3K23 - chains A and D; structure by X-ray diffraction, 3.00 A resolution.

# Chain A
Protein: Glucocorticoid receptor
Organism: Homo sapiens
Notes: fragment: Ligand Binding Domain
Reference sequence: P04150 (GCR_HUMAN); residue numbers follow UniProt; this construct covers 521-777
Chain sequence (259 residues; row label = number of the first residue in the row):
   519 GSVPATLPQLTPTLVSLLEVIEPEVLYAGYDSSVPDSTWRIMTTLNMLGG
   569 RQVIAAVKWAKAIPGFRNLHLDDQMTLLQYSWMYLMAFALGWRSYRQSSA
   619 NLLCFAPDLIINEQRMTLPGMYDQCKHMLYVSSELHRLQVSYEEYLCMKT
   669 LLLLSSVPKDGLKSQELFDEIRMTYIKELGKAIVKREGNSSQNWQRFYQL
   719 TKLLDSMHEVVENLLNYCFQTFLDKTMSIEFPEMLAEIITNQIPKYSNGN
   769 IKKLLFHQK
Unresolved in the structure: 519-524, 550, 633-637, 744, 777
Construct notes: expression tag (519-520); engineered mutation Tyr-602 (Phe in P04150), Gly-638 (Cys in P04150)
Ligand contacts: JZN (1-{[3-(4-{[(2R)-4-(5-fluoro-2-methoxyphenyl)-2-hydroxy-4-methyl-2-(trifluoromethyl)pentyl]amino}-6-methyl-1H-indazol-1-yl)phenyl]carbonyl}-D-prolinamide): Glu-540, Pro-541, Met-560, Leu-563, Asn-564, Leu-566, Gly-567, Gln-570, Ala-573, Ala-574, Trp-600, Met-601, Leu-603, Met-604, Ala-605, Ala-607, Leu-608, Arg-611, Phe-623, Met-639, Gln-642, Met-646, Tyr-663, Leu-732, Tyr-735, Cys-736, Thr-739, Phe-749, Leu-753
What the authors report for this chain:
  - binding site for JZN: Glu-540, Asn-564, Gln-570, Arg-611, Tyr-735
  - conformationally variable residues (side-chain flip): Gln-570, Arg-611

# Chain D
Protein: Nuclear receptor coactivator 2
Reference sequence: Q15596 (NCOA2_HUMAN); residues 740-751 here = UniProt positions 740-751
Chain sequence (12 residues; numbered 740 to 751; the number before each row is that of its first residue):
   740 KENALLRYLLDK
Unresolved in the structure: 740-742

# How chain A and chain D interact
Contacting residue pairs (17; chain A residue first):
  Val-575(A) with Leu-748(D), hydrophobic; Leu-749(D), hydrophobic
  Lys-579(A) with Leu-748(D), hydrogen bond (side chain-backbone); Leu-749(D); Lys-751(D), hydrogen bond (side chain-backbone)
  Leu-589(A) with Asp-750(D)
  Gln-592(A) with Leu-749(D)
  Met-593(A) with Arg-746(D); Leu-749(D), hydrophobic
  Leu-596(A) with Leu-749(D), hydrophobic
  Gln-597(A) with Leu-745(D)
  Glu-751(A) with Leu-744(D)
  Met-752(A) with Leu-744(D); Leu-748(D), hydrophobic
  Glu-755(A) with Ala-743(D); Leu-744(D), hydrogen bond (side chain-backbone); Leu-745(D)
Also at the interface, not in a pair above, chain A (12 interface residues in all): Ile-572, Phe-584

# Summary
12 residues of chain A and 8 residues of chain D are in contact, with 3 hydrogen bonds. Polar pairs include
Lys-579(A)/Leu-748(D), Lys-579(A)/Lys-751(D) and Glu-755(A)/Leu-744(D). Ligands of chain A: compound JZN. From
the paper: a binding site for JZN at Glu-540(A), Asn-564(A) and Gln-570(A) among others; conformational
variability at Gln-570(A) and Arg-611(A).
Chain A is Glucocorticoid receptor (Homo sapiens) and chain D is Nuclear receptor coactivator 2; the
structure, Glucocorticoid Receptor with Bound D-prolinamide 11, was determined by X-ray diffraction together
with 3K22 from the same study.
